Entry 3GTG (X-ray diffraction, 3.78 A resolution); this record covers chains A and B of the 13 polymer chains in the assembly.

# Chain A
Molecule: DNA-directed RNA polymerase II subunit RPB1
Organism: Saccharomyces cerevisiae
Notes: EC 2.7.7.6; fragment: DNA-directed RNA polymerase II largest subunit
Reference sequence: P04050 (RPB1_YEAST); residues 1-1733 here = UniProt positions 1-1733
Sequence (1733 residues; row label = number of the first residue in the row):
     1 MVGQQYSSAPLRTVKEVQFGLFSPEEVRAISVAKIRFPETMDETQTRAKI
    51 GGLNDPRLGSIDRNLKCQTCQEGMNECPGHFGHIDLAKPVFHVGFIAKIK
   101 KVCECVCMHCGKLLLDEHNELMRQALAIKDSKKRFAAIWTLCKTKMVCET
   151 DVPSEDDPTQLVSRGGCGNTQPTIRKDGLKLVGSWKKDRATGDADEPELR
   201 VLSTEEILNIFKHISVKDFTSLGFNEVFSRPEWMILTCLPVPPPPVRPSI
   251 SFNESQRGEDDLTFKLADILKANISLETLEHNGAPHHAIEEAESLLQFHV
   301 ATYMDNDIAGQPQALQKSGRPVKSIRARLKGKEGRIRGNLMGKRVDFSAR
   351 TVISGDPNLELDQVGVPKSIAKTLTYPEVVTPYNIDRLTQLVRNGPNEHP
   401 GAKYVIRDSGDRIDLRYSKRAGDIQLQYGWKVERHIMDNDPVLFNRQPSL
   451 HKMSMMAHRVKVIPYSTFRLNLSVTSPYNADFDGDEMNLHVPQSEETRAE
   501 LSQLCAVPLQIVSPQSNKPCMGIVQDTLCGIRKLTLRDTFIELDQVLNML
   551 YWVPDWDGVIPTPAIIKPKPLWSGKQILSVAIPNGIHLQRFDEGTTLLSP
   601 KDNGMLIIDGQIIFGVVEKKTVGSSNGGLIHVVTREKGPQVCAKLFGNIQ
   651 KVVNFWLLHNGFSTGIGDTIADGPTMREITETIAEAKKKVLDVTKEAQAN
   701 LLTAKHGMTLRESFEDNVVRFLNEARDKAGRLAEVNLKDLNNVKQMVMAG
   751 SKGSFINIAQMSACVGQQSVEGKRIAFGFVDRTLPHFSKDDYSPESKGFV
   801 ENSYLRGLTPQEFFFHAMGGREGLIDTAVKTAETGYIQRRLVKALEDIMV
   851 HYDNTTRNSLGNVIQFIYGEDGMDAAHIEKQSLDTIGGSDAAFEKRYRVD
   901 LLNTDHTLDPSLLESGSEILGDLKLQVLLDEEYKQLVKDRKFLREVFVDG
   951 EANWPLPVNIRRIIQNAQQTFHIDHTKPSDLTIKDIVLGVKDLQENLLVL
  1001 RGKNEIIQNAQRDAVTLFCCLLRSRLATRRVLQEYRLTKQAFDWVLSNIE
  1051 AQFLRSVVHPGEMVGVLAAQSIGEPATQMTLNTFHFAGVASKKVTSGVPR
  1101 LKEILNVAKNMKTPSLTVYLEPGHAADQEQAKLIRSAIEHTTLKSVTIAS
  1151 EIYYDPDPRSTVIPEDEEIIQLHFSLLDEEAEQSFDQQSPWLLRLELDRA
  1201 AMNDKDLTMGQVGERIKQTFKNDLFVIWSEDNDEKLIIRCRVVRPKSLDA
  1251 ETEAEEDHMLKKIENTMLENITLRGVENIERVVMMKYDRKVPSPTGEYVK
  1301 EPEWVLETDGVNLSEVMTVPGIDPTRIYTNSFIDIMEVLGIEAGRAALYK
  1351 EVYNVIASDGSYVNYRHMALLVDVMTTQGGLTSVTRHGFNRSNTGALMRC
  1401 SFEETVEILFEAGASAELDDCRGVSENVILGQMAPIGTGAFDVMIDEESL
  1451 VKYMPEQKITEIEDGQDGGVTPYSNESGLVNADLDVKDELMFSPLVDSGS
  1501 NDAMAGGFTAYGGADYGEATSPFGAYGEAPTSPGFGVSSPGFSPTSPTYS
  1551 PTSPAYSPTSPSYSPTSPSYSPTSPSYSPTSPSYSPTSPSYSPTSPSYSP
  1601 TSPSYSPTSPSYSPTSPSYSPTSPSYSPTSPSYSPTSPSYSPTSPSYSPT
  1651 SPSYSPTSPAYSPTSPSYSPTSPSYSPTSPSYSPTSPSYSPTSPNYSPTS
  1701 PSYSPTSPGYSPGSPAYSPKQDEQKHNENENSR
Disordered / not traced: 1-2, 1180-1186, 1452-1733
Swiss-Prot annotation at these positions:
  - region: P248 to D260 (Lid loop), N306 to K323 (Rudder loop), P810 to E822 (Bridging helix)
  - binding site (Zn(2+)): C67, C70, C77, H80, C107, C110, C148, C167
  - binding site (Mg(2+)): D481, D483, D485
  - modified residue: T1471 (Phosphothreonine)
  - cross-link (Glycyl lysine isopeptide (Lys-Gly)): K695 (interchain with G-Cter in ubiquitin), K1246 (interchain with G-Cter in ubiquitin), K1350 (interchain with G-Cter in ubiquitin)
  - natural variant: S1653 to P1659 (deletion: In strain: A364A)
  - mutagenesis: K1246 (K1246R: Impairs ubiquitination during transcription stress)
Disulfide bonds: C110-C167
Ion coordination: Zn2+ site 1: C70, C77, H80; Zn2+ site 2 near C148 (its only coordinating residue here)
What the authors report for this chain:
  - binding site for the 12-nt RNA strand: R446, N479, T827, Q1078, N1082
  - contacts within the chain: S769-H1085, G772-H1085

# Chain B
Molecule: DNA-directed RNA polymerase II subunit RPB2
Organism: Saccharomyces cerevisiae
Notes: EC 2.7.7.6; fragment: DNA-directed RNA polymerase II 140 kDa polypeptide
Reference sequence: P08518 (RPB2_YEAST); residue numbers follow UniProt; this construct covers 1-1224
Sequence (1224 residues; numbered 1 to 1224; the number before each row is that of its first residue):
     1 MSDLANSEKYYDEDPYGFEDESAPITAEDSWAVISAFFREKGLVSQQLDS
    51 FNQFVDYTLQDIICEDSTLILEQLAQHTTESDNISRKYEISFGKIYVTKP
   101 MVNESDGVTHALYPQEARLRNLTYSSGLFVDVKKRTYEAIDVPGRELKYE
   151 LIAEESEDDSESGKVFIGRLPIMLRSKNCYLSEATESDLYKLKECPFDMG
   201 GYFIINGSEKVLIAQERSAGNIVQVFKKAAPSPISHVAEIRSALEKGSRF
   251 ISTLQVKLYGREGSSARTIKATLPYIKQDIPIVIIFRALGIIPDGEILEH
   301 ICYDVNDWQMLEMLKPCVEDGFVIQDRETALDFIGRRGTALGIKKEKRIQ
   351 YAKDILQKEFLPHITQLEGFESRKAFFLGYMINRLLLCALDRKDQDDRDH
   401 FGKKRLDLAGPLLAQLFKTLFKKLTKDIFRYMQRTVEEAHDFNMKLAINA
   451 KTITSGLKYALATGNWGEQKKAMSSRAGVSQVLNRYTYSSTLSHLRRTNT
   501 PIGRDGKLAKPRQLHNTHWGLVCPAETPEGQACGLVKNLSLMSCISVGTD
   551 PMPIITFLSEWGMEPLEDYVPHQSPDATRVFVNGVWHGVHRNPARLMETL
   601 RTLRRKGDINPEVSMIRDIREKELKIFTDAGRVYRPLFIVEDDESLGHKE
   651 LKVRKGHIAKLMATEYQDIEGGFEDVEEYTWSSLLNEGLVEYIDAEEEES
   701 ILIAMQPEDLEPAEANEENDLDVDPAKRIRVSHHATTFTHCEIHPSMILG
   751 VAASIIPFPDHNQSPRNTYQSAMGKQAMGVFLTNYNVRMDTMANILYYPQ
   801 KPLGTTRAMEYLKFRELPAGQNAIVAIACYSGYNQEDSMIMNQSSIDRGL
   851 FRSLFFRSYMDQEKKYGMSITETFEKPQRTNTLRMKHGTYDKLDDDGLIA
   901 PGVRVSGEDVIIGKTTPISPDEEELGQRTAYHSKRDASTPLRSTENGIVD
   951 QVLVTTNQDGLKFVKVRVRTTKIPQIGDKFASRHGQKGTIGITYRREDMP
  1001 FTAEGIVPDLIINPHAIPSRMTVAHLIECLLSKVAALSGNEGDASPFTDI
  1051 TVEGISKLLREHGYQSRGFEVMYNGHTGKKLMAQIFFGPTYYQRLRHMVD
  1101 DKIHARARGPMQVLTRQPVEGRSRDGGLRFGEMERDCMIAHGAASFLKER
  1151 LMEASDAFRVHICGICGLMTVIAKLNHNQFECKGCDNKIDIYQIHIPYAA
  1201 KLLFQELMAMNITPRLYTDRSRDF
Disordered / not traced: 1-19, 135-163, 503-508, 920-932, 1221-1224
Ion coordination: Zn2+: C1163, C1166, C1182
What the authors report for this chain:
  - binding site for the 12-nt RNA strand: E529 to Q531, Y769

# Chain A / chain B interface
Contacting residue pairs (387; chain A residue first):
  Q4(A) with R1159(B)
  Q5(A) with L1175(B)
  Y6(A) with L1175(B)
  S7(A) with H1161(B); Q1193(B), hydrogen bond
  S8(A) with N1178(B)
  A9(A) with I1191(B); Q1193(B)
  P10(A) with Y1192(B); Q1193(B), hydrogen bond (backbone-backbone)
  L11(A) with Q1193(B); H1195(B)
  R12(A) with Y1192(B); Q1193(B), hydrogen bond (backbone-backbone); I1194(B); T1218(B)
  T13(A) with T1218(B)
  V14(A) with L1216(B), hydrophobic; Y1217(B)
  K15(A) with Y1217(B), hydrogen bond (backbone-backbone); T1218(B), hydrogen bond (side chain-backbone); D1219(B)
  E16(A) with R1215(B); L1216(B); Y1217(B), hydrogen bond (backbone-backbone); D1219(B); R1220(B)
  V17(A) with R1215(B)
  Q18(A) with T1213(B); R1215(B), hydrogen bond (backbone-backbone)
  F19(A) with T1213(B)
  G20(A) with I1212(B); T1213(B), hydrogen bond (backbone-backbone)
  L21(A) with N1211(B); T1213(B), hydrogen bond (backbone-side chain); R1215(B)
  F22(A) with L1168(B), hydrophobic; M1208(B); N1211(B), hydrogen bond (backbone-side chain); I1212(B); T1213(B)
  E26(A) with R1215(B), salt bridge
  A29(A) with K1183(B); G1184(B)
  I30(A) with T1170(B)
  R47(A) with S919(B)
  Q68(A) with I1172(B)
  C70(A) with A1173(B)
  Q71(A) with H1177(B), hydrogen bond
  E72(A) with L1175(B)
  M74(A) with R1116(B)
  N75(A) with R1116(B); F1158(B)
  E76(A) with F1158(B); R1159(B), salt bridge
  P78(A) with V1160(B), hydrophobic; K1201(B), hydrogen bond (backbone-side chain); Q1205(B), hydrogen bond (backbone-side chain)
  G79(A) with Q1205(B)
  F81(A) with Q1205(B); M1208(B), hydrophobic; A1209(B), hydrophobic
  H92(A) with M1210(B); N1211(B)
  F228(A) with R1215(B)
  L236(A) with N1211(B)
  L239(A) with A1209(B)
  P240(A) with M1208(B); A1209(B); N1211(B)
  P242(A) with A1209(B)
  P245(A) with Y1198(B); K1201(B)
  V246(A) with L1114(B); Q1205(B)
  P248(A) with L1114(B)
  E254(A) with I918(B); R935(B), salt bridge
  Y303(A) with A1209(B)
  M304(A) with M1210(B), hydrophobic
  R320(A) with K470(B); K471(B), hydrogen bond (side chain-backbone); A472(B)
  I325(A) with M1210(B), hydrophobic
  R328(A) with E1206(B), salt bridge
  L329(A) with L1203(B), hydrophobic; E1206(B); M1210(B), hydrophobic
  R335(A) with L1202(B); E1206(B), salt bridge
  I336(A) with L1203(B), hydrophobic
  R337(A) with R1129(B), hydrogen bond (backbone-side chain); E1132(B)
  G338(A) with R1129(B), hydrogen bond (backbone-side chain)
  N339(A) with T1115(B); Q1117(B), hydrogen bond (backbone-side chain); A1199(B)
  L340(A) with L1151(B); A1199(B); A1200(B)
  M341(A) with E1132(B); R1135(B)
  G342(A) with R1129(B), hydrogen bond (backbone-side chain); F1130(B); G1131(B)
  K343(A) with Q1117(B); L1128(B); R1129(B); F1130(B), hydrogen bond (backbone-backbone); L1151(B); S1155(B); D1156(B), salt bridge; P1197(B)
  R344(A) with Q1117(B), hydrogen bond (backbone-side chain); P1118(B); E1120(B); G1127(B), hydrogen bond (side chain-backbone); L1128(B); R1129(B); S1155(B), hydrogen bond (backbone-side chain)
  V345(A) with P1118(B), hydrophobic; G1127(B); L1128(B), hydrogen bond (backbone-backbone); F1130(B), hydrophobic; R1150(B); A1154(B); S1155(B)
  D346(A) with R1106(B), salt bridge; R1108(B); M1111(B); P1118(B); R1150(B), hydrogen bond (backbone-side chain); A1154(B); S1155(B), hydrogen bond (side chain-backbone)
  F347(A) with R1106(B), hydrogen bond (backbone-backbone); A1107(B); R1108(B); R1150(B), hydrogen bond (backbone-side chain); A1154(B), hydrophobic
  S348(A) with A1105(B); R1106(B), hydrogen bond (backbone-backbone); G1127(B); L1128(B), hydrogen bond (side chain-backbone)
  A349(A) with H1104(B); A1105(B), hydrophobic; L1128(B)
  R350(A) with I1103(B); H1104(B), hydrogen bond (backbone-backbone); L1128(B)
  T351(A) with V1099(B); I1103(B)
  V352(A) with T989(B); V1099(B), hydrophobic; K1102(B)
  D356(A) with Y833(B), hydrogen bond
  P357(A) with G832(B); Y833(B), hydrophobic
  N358(A) with Y833(B)
  I370(A) with I1103(B), hydrophobic; A1105(B), hydrophobic
  T373(A) with A1107(B)
  L374(A) with R1106(B)
  R412(A) with R1108(B)
  Y417(A) with H887(B), hydrogen bond
  E433(A) with R1108(B), salt bridge
  L443(A) with F1146(B), hydrophobic
  Q447(A) with E1134(B)
  S449(A) with M1133(B); E1134(B), hydrogen bond; C1137(B)
  H451(A) with C1137(B), hydrogen bond (backbone-side chain)
  K452(A) with A1140(B), hydrogen bond (side chain-backbone); H1141(B), hydrogen bond (backbone-side chain)
  M455(A) with F1130(B), hydrophobic; E1134(B); M1138(B), hydrophobic; H1141(B), hydrogen bond (backbone-side chain)
  Y465(A) with I976(B), hydrophobic; T993(B)
  S466(A) with I976(B); D1100(B); I1103(B)
  T467(A) with I976(B)
  R469(A) with Y833(B); G991(B), hydrogen bond (side chain-backbone); I992(B)
  L472(A) with G832(B); Q835(B)
  T475(A) with E836(B)
  A480(A) with E836(B)
  D481(A) with E836(B)
  F482(A) with Q835(B); E836(B), hydrogen bond (backbone-backbone); D837(B); S838(B); T989(B), hydrogen bond (backbone-side chain)
  D483(A) with D837(B), hydrogen bond (backbone-backbone); K987(B)
  E486(A) with K1102(B)
  N488(A) with L1128(B)
  H490(A) with F1130(B); R1150(B), hydrogen bond
  V491(A) with R1150(B), hydrogen bond (backbone-side chain)
  P492(A) with E1149(B); R1150(B)
  Q493(A) with E1149(B), hydrogen bond (backbone-side chain)
  S494(A) with E1149(B), hydrogen bond
  E496(A) with S1145(B)
  T497(A) with S1145(B); F1146(B); E1149(B), hydrogen bond
  E500(A) with A1143(B); A1144(B), hydrogen bond (side chain-backbone); S1145(B), hydrogen bond (side chain-backbone); F1146(B), hydrogen bond (side chain-backbone)
  C505(A) with M1138(B), hydrophobic; H1141(B)
  Q510(A) with H1141(B)
  V524(A) with Q835(B); E836(B)
  Q525(A) with Q835(B); E836(B), hydrogen bond (side chain-backbone); H1015(B), hydrogen bond (backbone-side chain)
  D526(A) with C829(B); S831(B); G832(B); Q835(B), hydrogen bond (backbone-side chain); N1013(B), hydrogen bond; H1015(B), hydrogen bond (backbone-side chain)
  T527(A) with Q835(B)
  C529(A) with H1015(B)
  Q545(A) with K1079(B), hydrogen bond
  L657(A) with C829(B), hydrophobic
  L658(A) with Y830(B); S831(B); N1074(B), hydrogen bond (backbone-side chain)
  H659(A) with N1074(B); T1077(B); L1081(B)
  N660(A) with L1081(B); M1082(B), hydrogen bond (backbone-backbone); A1083(B), hydrogen bond (backbone-backbone)
  G661(A) with L1081(B); A1083(B)
  F662(A) with A828(B); C829(B), hydrogen bond (backbone-backbone); P1014(B), hydrophobic
  S663(A) with I827(B), hydrogen bond (side chain-backbone); A828(B); P1014(B); I1085(B)
  T664(A) with I827(B); P1014(B); F1086(B)
  G665(A) with F1069(B); F1086(B)
  I666(A) with L1026(B), hydrophobic; V1052(B), hydrophobic; F1086(B), hydrophobic
  G667(A) with R1067(B)
  I670(A) with R1067(B)
  V743(A) with P1018(B), hydrophobic
  M746(A) with P1014(B); H1015(B), hydrogen bond; P1018(B), hydrophobic
  S751(A) with H1015(B), hydrogen bond
  K752(A) with H1015(B); S1019(B); R1020(B)
  N757(A) with P1018(B), hydrogen bond (side chain-backbone); S1019(B); M1021(B)
  Q760(A) with M1021(B)
  M761(A) with M1021(B), hydrophobic; V1023(B), hydrophobic
  E771(A) with K510(B); Q513(B), hydrogen bond
  A776(A) with N516(B)
  G778(A) with H515(B); N516(B), hydrogen bond (backbone-side chain)
  F779(A) with N516(B); T517(B); E698(B); E699(B)
  V780(A) with K393(B); E699(B), hydrogen bond (backbone-side chain)
  D781(A) with K393(B), salt bridge; R620(B), salt bridge
  R782(A) with E698(B), hydrogen bond (side chain-backbone); E699(B), hydrogen bond (side chain-backbone); I701(B), hydrogen bond (side chain-backbone)
  T783(A) with N516(B)
  L784(A) with N516(B); W519(B), hydrophobic
  P785(A) with E698(B); I701(B); L702(B); I703(B), hydrogen bond (backbone-backbone)
  H786(A) with W519(B), hydrogen bond; I703(B), hydrogen bond (side chain-backbone); E742(B)
  F787(A) with L702(B)
  S788(A) with A735(B)
  K789(A) with R620(B)
  E795(A) with V731(B)
  N802(A) with R728(B); I729(B), hydrogen bond (side chain-backbone)
  Y804(A) with H761(B), hydrogen bond (backbone-side chain); N762(B); Q763(B); M1021(B), hydrophobic
  L805(A) with H761(B), hydrogen bond (backbone-side chain); V1052(B), hydrophobic
  R806(A) with P725(B), hydrogen bond (side chain-backbone); R728(B); H761(B)
  G807(A) with R728(B); D760(B); H761(B)
  L808(A) with R728(B), hydrogen bond (backbone-side chain); D760(B), hydrogen bond (backbone-backbone); F1047(B)
  T809(A) with I729(B); F1047(B)
  P810(A) with W519(B); M705(B), hydrophobic; F1047(B), hydrophobic
  Q811(A) with M705(B); V731(B)
  F813(A) with L749(B), hydrophobic
  F814(A) with L514(B), hydrophobic; N516(B); W519(B), hydrophobic; P524(B), hydrophobic
  H816(A) with Q763(B); S764(B), hydrogen bond
  A817(A) with P524(B), hydrophobic
  M818(A) with L514(B); N516(B)
  R821(A) with R512(B), hydrogen bond (side chain-backbone); L514(B); P524(B), hydrogen bond (side chain-backbone); G534(B); K537(B)
  L824(A) with E529(B); T768(B)
  I825(A) with R512(B); C533(B), hydrophobic
  A828(A) with G530(B)
  Q838(A) with M1133(B)
  R839(A) with E1132(B), salt bridge
  V842(A) with D1136(B)
  K843(A) with R1135(B)
  E846(A) with R1135(B), salt bridge
  M1063(A) with I1139(B)
  V1066(A) with D1136(B); A1140(B), hydrophobic
  Q1070(A) with C1137(B), hydrogen bond
  K1144(A) with E262(B), salt bridge
  K1261(A) with K315(B)
  N1265(A) with G263(B); S264(B)
  E1269(A) with E262(B); G263(B)
  L1409(A) with I1212(B)
  F1410(A) with M1210(B), hydrophobic; I1212(B), hydrophobic
  D1420(A) with R1220(B), hydrogen bond (backbone-side chain)
  V1424(A) with I1139(B), hydrophobic
  S1425(A) with R1135(B)
  V1428(A) with R1135(B); L1151(B), hydrophobic
  L1430(A) with M1152(B); H1195(B); I1196(B); P1197(B)
  G1431(A) with K1148(B); M1152(B); P1197(B)
  M1433(A) with A1144(B); S1145(B), hydrogen bond
  I1436(A) with I1139(B), hydrophobic; G1142(B); A1144(B)
  T1438(A) with G1142(B), hydrogen bond (backbone-backbone); A1144(B); S1145(B)
Interface residues without a listed pair, chain A (214 interface residues in all): S31, V32, C238, I353, S354, G355, T375, Y404, N445, G484, L501, L504, N654, D668, N742, E801, G820, E822, V829, L1067, K1262, G1413, C1421, R1422, I1429, Q1432, A1434, G1437, G1439
Interface residues without a listed pair, chain B (199 interface residues in all): S265, D397, H400, H518, T527, S700, A704, K727, R730, P745, P759, P765, N767, Q975, G977, K979, G988, I1017, I1027, H1076, Q1084, M1098, V1119, L1147, M1169, K1174, N1176, F1180, F1204, L1207, P1214

# Summary
214 residues of chain A and 199 residues of chain B are in contact, with 85 hydrogen bonds and 13 salt
bridges. Among the polar pairs are E26(A)-R1215(B), E76(A)-R1159(B) and E254(A)-R935(B). From the paper: a
binding site for the 12-nt RNA strand at R446(A), N479(A) and E529(B) among others; contacts within the chain
involving H1085(A), S769(A) and G772(A).
Here chain A is DNA-directed RNA polymerase II subunit RPB1 and chain B is DNA-directed RNA polymerase II
subunit RPB2, both from Saccharomyces cerevisiae. Entry 3GTG (Backtracked RNA polymerase II complex with 12mer
RNA) was determined by X-ray diffraction (same publication as 3GTJ, 3GTK, 3GTL, 3GTM, 3GTO, 3GTP and 3GTQ).
